PDB entry 1WTO | X-ray diffraction, 1.50 A resolution | chains B and A of the 3 polymer chains in the assembly

== Chain B ==
Molecule: 8-nt DNA strand
Sequence (8 nucleotides; each row starts with the number of its first residue):
   101 GCGATCGC

== Chain A ==
Name: DNA-binding proteins 7a/7b/7d
From: Sulfolobus acidocaldarius
UniProtKB: P13123 (DN71_SULAC); residues 1-66 here correspond to UniProt positions 0-65 (UniProt number = residue number - 1)
Amino-acid sequence (66 residues; row label = number of the first residue in the row):
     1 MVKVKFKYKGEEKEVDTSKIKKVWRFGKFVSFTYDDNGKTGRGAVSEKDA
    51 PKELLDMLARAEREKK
Disordered / not traced: 1
Sequence notes: engineered mutation Phe26 (Val25 in P13123), Phe29 (Met28 in P13123)
Reported in the primary citation:
  - binding site for the 8-nt DNA strand (chain B): Lys3, Trp24, Phe26, Ser31, Arg42
  - binding site for the 8-nt DNA strand: Phe29
  - mutagenesis - V26F/M29F: decreased binding to the 8-nt DNA strand (chain B)

== Interface between chain B and chain A ==
Contacting residue pairs (16; chain B residue first):
  DC102(B) - Phe26(A)  base contact
  DG103(B) - Trp24(A)  hydrogen bond to the base
  DG103(B) - Arg25(A)  sugar contact
  DG103(B) - Phe26(A)  stacking on the base
  DG103(B) - Ser31(A)  hydrogen bond to the base
  DA104(B) - Trp24(A)  hydrogen bond to the sugar
  DA104(B) - Lys65(A)  salt bridge to the phosphate
  DT105(B) - Lys22(A)  phosphate contact
  DT105(B) - Trp24(A)  sugar contact
  DT105(B) - Thr33(A)  phosphate contact
  DT105(B) - Arg42(A)  hydrogen bond to the base
  DC106(B) - Lys22(A)  salt bridge to the phosphate
  DC106(B) - Thr33(A)  hydrogen bond to the phosphate
  DC106(B) - Thr40(A)  sugar contact
  DC106(B) - Arg42(A)  hydrogen bond to the sugar
  DG107(B) - Thr40(A)  hydrogen bond to the phosphate
Interface residues without a listed pair, chain A (10 interface residues in all): Lys21

== Summary ==
6 residues of chain B face 10 of chain A across their interface, with 7 hydrogen bonds, 2 salt bridges and 1
aromatic stacking contact. Polar contacts include DG103(B)-Trp24(A), DG103(B)-Ser31(A) and DT105(B)-Arg42(A).
From the paper: a binding site for the 8-nt DNA strand (chain B) at Lys3(A), Trp24(A) and Phe26(A) among
others; V26F/M29F of chain A reduce binding to the 8-nt DNA strand (chain B).
Here chain B is an 8-nt DNA strand and chain A is DNA-binding proteins 7a/7b/7d (Sulfolobus acidocaldarius).
Entry 1WTO (Hyperthermophile chromosomal protein SAC7D double mutant V26F/M29F in complex with DNA GCGATCGC)
was determined by X-ray diffraction (same publication as 1WTQ, 1WTR, 1WTV, 1WTX and 1XYI).
